PDB entry 8DUN | electron microscopy, 5.84 A resolution (low resolution: residue-level contacts below are approximate; hydrogen-bond / salt-bridge calls are withheld) | chains G and K of the 12 polymer chains in the assembly

[Chain G (and K)]
Molecule: Spike glycoprotein E2
From: Western equine encephalitis virus
Notes: chain K of this document is another copy of the same molecule, construct and numbering; everything in this record applies to it too
UniProtKB: P13897 (POLS_WEEV); residues 14-421 here correspond to UniProt positions 330-737 (UniProt number = residue number + 316)
Chain sequence (408 residues; each row starts with the number of its first residue):
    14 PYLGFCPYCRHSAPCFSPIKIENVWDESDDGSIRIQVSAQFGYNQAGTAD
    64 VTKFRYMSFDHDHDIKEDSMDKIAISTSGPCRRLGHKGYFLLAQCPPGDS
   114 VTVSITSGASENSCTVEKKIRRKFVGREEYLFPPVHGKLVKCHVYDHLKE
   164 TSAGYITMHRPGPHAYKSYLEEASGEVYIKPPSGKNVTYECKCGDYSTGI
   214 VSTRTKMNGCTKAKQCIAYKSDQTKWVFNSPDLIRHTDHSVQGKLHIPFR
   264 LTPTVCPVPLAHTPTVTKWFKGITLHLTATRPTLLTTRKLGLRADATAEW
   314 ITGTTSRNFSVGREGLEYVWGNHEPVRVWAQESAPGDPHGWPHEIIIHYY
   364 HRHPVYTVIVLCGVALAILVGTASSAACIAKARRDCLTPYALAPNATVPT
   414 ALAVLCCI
Unresolved in the structure: 349-421 (chain K: 348-421)
Swiss-Prot annotation at these positions:
  - region: Lys394 to Asp398 (Interaction with the capsid protein), Thr401 to Ile421 (Transient transmembrane before p62-6K protein processing)
  - lipidation (S-palmitoyl cysteine): Cys399, Cys419, Cys420
  - glycosylation (N-linked (GlcNAc...) asparagine): Asn199, Asn321
Disulfides: Cys19-Cys127, Cys22-Cys28, Cys94-Cys108, Cys155-Cys269, Cys204-Cys229, Cys206-Cys223
Covalently attached groups: N-acetylglucosamine (NAG) linked to Asn199, Asn321

[How chain G and chain K interact]
Pairs across the interface (11):
  Phe18(G) - Val148(K)
  Pro20(G) - Pro146(K)
  Tyr21(G) - Gln107(K)
  Tyr21(G) - Phe145(K)
  Arg23(G) - Arg95(K)
  Ser25(G) - Gln107(K)
  Asp112(G) - Leu144(K)
  Ser113(G) - Phe145(K)
  Thr128(G) - Phe145(K)
  Glu130(G) - Leu144(K)
  Glu130(G) - Arg294(K)
Also at the interface, not in a pair above, chain G (10 interface residues in all): Ser126

[In short]
Chain G and chain K form an interface of 10 and 7 residues respectively. N-acetylglucosamine is covalently
linked to Asn199(G) and Asn321(G).
Both chains are Spike glycoprotein E2 (Western equine encephalitis virus). Entry 8DUN (Cryo-EM Structure of
Antibody SKW11 in complex with Western Equine Encephalitis Virus spike (local refinement from ...) was
determined by electron microscopy together with 8DEE, 8DEF, 8DEQ, 8DUL, 8DWO, 8EEU and 8EEV from the same
study.
